Entry 8JJ2 (electron microscopy, 4.30 A resolution (low resolution: residue-level contacts below are approximate; hydrogen-bond / salt-bridge calls are withheld)); this record covers chains D and F of the 6 polymer chains in the assembly.

Chain D:
Protein: Glutamate receptor ionotropic, NMDA 1
Organism: Homo sapiens
Reference sequence: Q05586 (NMDZ1_HUMAN); numbering as in UniProt (aligned over 1-847)
Chain sequence (847 residues; numbered 1 to 847; the number before each row is that of its first residue):
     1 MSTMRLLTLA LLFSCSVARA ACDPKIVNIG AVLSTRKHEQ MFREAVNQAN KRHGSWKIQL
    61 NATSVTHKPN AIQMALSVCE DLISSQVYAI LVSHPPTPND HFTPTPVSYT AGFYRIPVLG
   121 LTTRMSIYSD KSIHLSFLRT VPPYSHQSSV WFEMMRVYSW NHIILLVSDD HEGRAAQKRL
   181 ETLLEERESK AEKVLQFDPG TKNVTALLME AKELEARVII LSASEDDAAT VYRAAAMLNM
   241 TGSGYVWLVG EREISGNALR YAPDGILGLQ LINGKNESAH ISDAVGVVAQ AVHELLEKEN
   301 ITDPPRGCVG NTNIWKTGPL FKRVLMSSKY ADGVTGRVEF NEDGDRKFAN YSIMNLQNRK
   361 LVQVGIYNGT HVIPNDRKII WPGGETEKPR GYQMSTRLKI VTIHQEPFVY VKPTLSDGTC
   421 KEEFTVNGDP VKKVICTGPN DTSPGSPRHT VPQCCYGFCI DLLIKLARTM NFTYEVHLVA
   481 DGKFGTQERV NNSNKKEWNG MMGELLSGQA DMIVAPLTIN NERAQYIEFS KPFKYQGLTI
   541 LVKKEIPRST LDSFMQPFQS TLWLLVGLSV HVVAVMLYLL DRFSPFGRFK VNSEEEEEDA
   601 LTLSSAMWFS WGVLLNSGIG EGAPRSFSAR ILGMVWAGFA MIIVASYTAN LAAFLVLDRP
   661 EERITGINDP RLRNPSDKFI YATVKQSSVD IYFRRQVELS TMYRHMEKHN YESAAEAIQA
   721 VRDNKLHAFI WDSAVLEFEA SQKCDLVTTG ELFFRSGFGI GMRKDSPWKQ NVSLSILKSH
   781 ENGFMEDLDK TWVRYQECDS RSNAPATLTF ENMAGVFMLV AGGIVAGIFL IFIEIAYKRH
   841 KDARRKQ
Not modelled in the structure: 1-24, 545-550, 585-602, 619-625, 797-811, 845-847
Disulfides: Cys79-Cys308, Cys420-Cys454, Cys436-Cys455
Glycans and other covalent adducts: N-acetylglucosamine (NAG) linked to Asn61, Asn276, Asn368, Asn771
UniProt features mapped onto this chain:
  - region: Leu603 to Pro624 (Pore-forming)
  - binding site (glycine): Pro516, Thr518, Arg523, Ser688, Asp732
  - glycosylation (N-linked (GlcNAc...) asparagine): Asn61, Asn203, Asn239, Asn276, Asn300, Asn350, Asn368, Asn440, Asn471, Asn491, Asn674, Asn771
  - natural variant: Arg217 (R217W: In NDHMSR), Asp227 (D227H: In NDHMSR; uncertain significance), Arg306 (R306Q: Found in a patient with schizophrenia; uncertain significance), Asp552 (D552E: In NDHMSD), Pro557 (P557R: In NDHMSD), Ser560 (S560SS: In NDHMSD), Gly618 (G618R: In NDHMSD), Gly620 (G620R: In NDHMSD), Ala637 (A637S: In NDHMSD; uncertain significance; A637V: In NDHMSD; uncertain significance), Gly638 (G638A: In NDHMSD; G638V: In NDHMSD), Met641 (M641I: In NDHMSD; M641L: In NDHMSD; M641V: In NDHMSD), Ile642 (I642T: In NDHMSD; uncertain significance), 14 further natural variant entries in UniProt
  - mutagenesis: Ile642 (I642L: Slight decrease in glutamate and glycine agonist potency; mutant channels are activated at 2-fold higher glutamate and glycine concentrations), Val644 (V644M: Increase in glutamate and glycine agonist potency; mutant channels are activated lower glutamate and glycine concentrations), Ala653 (A653G: Increase in glutamate and glycine agonist potency; mutant channels are activated lower glutamate and glycine concentrations), Met813 (M813V: Slight decrease in glycine agonist potency; no effect on glutamate agonist potency)

Chain F:
Protein: Fab2G7 Light Chain
Organism: Homo sapiens
Chain sequence (234 residues; numbered -21 to 212; the number before each row is that of its first residue; numbers below 1 keep their minus sign (Met-21 is residue -21)):
   -21 MDMRVPAQLL GLLLLWLRGA RCDIQMTQSP STLSASVGDR VTITCRASQS ISSWLAWYQQ
    39 RPGQAPKLLI YMASTLQTGV PSRFSGSGSG TEFTLTISSL QPDDFATYYC QHYKSYSFGP
    99 GTKVDIKRTV AAPSVFIFPP SDEQLKSGTA SVVCLLNNFY PREAKVQWKV DNALQSGNSQ
   159 ESVTEQDSKD STYSLSSTLT LSKADYEKHK VYACEVTHQG LSSPVTKSFN RGEC
Not modelled in the structure: -21 to 0, 107-212
Disulfides: Cys23-Cys88

How chain D and chain F interact:
Pairs across the interface (5; chain D residue first):
  Lys51(D) with Tyr94(F)
  Ser55(D) with Lys92(F)
  Trp56(D) with Ile2(F)
  Lys57(D) with Ile29(F); Lys92(F)
Other interface residues (no listed pair), chain F (8 interface residues in all): Ser28, Trp32, His90, Ser93

Overview:
4 residues of chain D and 8 residues of chain F are in contact. N-acetylglucosamine is covalently linked to
Asn61(D), Asn276(D), Asn368(D) and Asn771(D). UniProt lists 5 glycine-binding residues and 4 mutagenesis sites
on chain D.
Here chain D is Glutamate receptor ionotropic, NMDA 1 and chain F is Fab2G7 Light Chain, both from Homo
sapiens. Entry 8JJ2 (Cryo-EM structure of GluN1-2A NMDAR in complex with human Fab2G7 in one fab conformation)
was determined by electron microscopy together with 8JIZ, 8JJ0 and 8JJ1 from the same study.
